9DHZ - chains C and B of the 5 polymer chains in the assembly; structure by electron microscopy, 3.10 A resolution.

Chain C:
Name: Disks large-associated protein 5
From: Homo sapiens
Reference sequence: Q15398 (DLGP5_HUMAN); residues 1-285 here = UniProt positions 1-285
Chain sequence (291 residues; row label = number of the first residue in the row; numbers below 1 keep their minus sign (Gly-5 is residue -5)):
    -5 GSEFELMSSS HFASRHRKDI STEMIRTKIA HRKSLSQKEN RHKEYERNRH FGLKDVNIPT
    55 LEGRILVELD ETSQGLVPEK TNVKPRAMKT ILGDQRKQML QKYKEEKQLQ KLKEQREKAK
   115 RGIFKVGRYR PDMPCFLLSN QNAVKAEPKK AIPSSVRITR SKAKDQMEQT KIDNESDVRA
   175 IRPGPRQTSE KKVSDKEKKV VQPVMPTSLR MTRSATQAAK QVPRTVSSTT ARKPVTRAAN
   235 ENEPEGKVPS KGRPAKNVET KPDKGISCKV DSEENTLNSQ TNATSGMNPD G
Disordered / not traced: -5 to 86, 133-285
Differences from the reference sequence: expression tag (-5 to 0)
Swiss-Prot annotation at these positions:
  - modified residue (Phosphoserine): Ser67, Ser202

Chain B:
Name: Tubulin alpha-1B chain
From: Sus scrofa
Reference sequence: Q2XVP4 (TBA1B_PIG); residues 1-451 here = UniProt positions 1-451
Chain sequence (451 residues; numbered 1 to 451; the number before each row is that of its first residue):
     1 MRECISIHVG QAGVQIGNAC WELYCLEHGI QPDGQMPSDK TIGGGDDSFN TFFSETGAGK
    61 HVPRAVFVDL EPTVIDEVRT GTYRQLFHPE QLITGKEDAA NNYARGHYTI GKEIIDLVLD
   121 RIRKLADQCT GLQGFLVFHS FGGGTGSGFT SLLMERLSVD YGKKSKLEFS IYPAPQVSTA
   181 VVEPYNSILT THTTLEHSDC AFMVDNEAIY DICRRNLDIE RPTYTNLNRL ISQIVSSITA
   241 SLRFDGALNV DLTEFQTNLV PYPRIHFPLA TYAPVISAEK AYHEQLSVAE ITNACFEPAN
   301 QMVKCDPRHG KYMACCLLYR GDVVPKDVNA AIATIKTKRS IQFVDWCPTG FKVGINYQPP
   361 TVVPGGDLAK VQRAVCMLSN TTAIAEAWAR LDHKFDLMYA KRAFVHWYVG EGMEEGEFSE
   421 AREDMAALEK DYEEVGVDSV EGEGEEEGEE Y
Disordered / not traced: 39-46, 440-451
Swiss-Prot annotation at these positions:
  - motif: Met1 to Cys4 (MREC motif)
  - active site: Glu254
  - binding site (GTP): Gly10, Gln11, Ala12, Gln15, Glu71, Ala99, Ser140, Gly143, Gly144, Thr145, Gly146, Thr179, Glu183, Asn206, Tyr224, Asn228, Leu252
  - binding site (Mg(2+)): Glu71
  - site: Tyr451 (Involved in polymerization)
  - modified residue: Lys40 (N6,N6,N6-trimethyllysine), Ser48 (Phosphoserine), Ser232 (Phosphoserine), Tyr282 (3'-nitrotyrosine), Arg339 (Omega-N-methylarginine), Ser439 (Phosphoserine), Glu443 (5-glutamyl polyglutamate), Glu445 (5-glutamyl polyglutamate), Tyr451 (3'-nitrotyrosine)
  - cross-link (Glycyl lysine isopeptide (Lys-Gly)): Lys326 (interchain with G-Cter in ubiquitin), Lys370 (interchain with G-Cter in ubiquitin)
Ion coordination: Mg2+: Glu71 (together with GTP)
Residues lining bound ligands: GTP (guanosine-5'-triphosphate): Gly10, Gln11, Ala12, Gln15, Glu71, Asp98, Ala99, Ala100, Asn101, Ser140, Gly142, Gly143, Gly144, Thr145, Gly146, Ile171, Thr179, Glu183, Asn206, Tyr224, Leu227, Asn228, Ile231

How chain C and chain B interact:
Pairs across the interface (9):
  Pro125(C) - Arg214(B)
  Pro128(C) - Arg215(B)
  Cys129(C) - Ala299(B)
  Cys129(C) - Arg308(B)
  Phe130(C) - Arg308(B)  hydrogen bond (backbone-side chain)
  Leu131(C) - Glu297(B)  hydrogen bond (backbone-side chain)
  Leu131(C) - Pro298(B)
  Leu131(C) - Arg308(B)
  Leu131(C) - Ser340(B)  hydrogen bond (backbone-side chain)
Also at the interface, not in a pair above, chain B (9 interface residues in all): Phe296, Ile341

Summary:
5 residues of chain C face 9 of chain B across their interface, with 3 hydrogen bonds. Polar pairs include
Phe130(C)-Arg308(B), Leu131(C)-Glu297(B) and Leu131(C)-Ser340(B). Ligands of chain B: GTP.
Here chain C is Disks large-associated protein 5 (Homo sapiens) and chain B is Tubulin alpha-1B chain (Sus
scrofa). Entry 9DHZ (Cryo-EM structure of HURP bound to a microtubule) was determined by electron microscopy
(same publication as 9DI0, 9DXC and 9DXE).
